9CPF - chains A and E; structure by X-ray diffraction, 1.70 A resolution.

== Chain A ==
Molecule: Induced myeloid leukemia cell differentiation protein Mcl-1
From: synthetic construct
Amino-acid sequence (517 residues; numbered 805 to 1321; the number before each row is that of its first residue):
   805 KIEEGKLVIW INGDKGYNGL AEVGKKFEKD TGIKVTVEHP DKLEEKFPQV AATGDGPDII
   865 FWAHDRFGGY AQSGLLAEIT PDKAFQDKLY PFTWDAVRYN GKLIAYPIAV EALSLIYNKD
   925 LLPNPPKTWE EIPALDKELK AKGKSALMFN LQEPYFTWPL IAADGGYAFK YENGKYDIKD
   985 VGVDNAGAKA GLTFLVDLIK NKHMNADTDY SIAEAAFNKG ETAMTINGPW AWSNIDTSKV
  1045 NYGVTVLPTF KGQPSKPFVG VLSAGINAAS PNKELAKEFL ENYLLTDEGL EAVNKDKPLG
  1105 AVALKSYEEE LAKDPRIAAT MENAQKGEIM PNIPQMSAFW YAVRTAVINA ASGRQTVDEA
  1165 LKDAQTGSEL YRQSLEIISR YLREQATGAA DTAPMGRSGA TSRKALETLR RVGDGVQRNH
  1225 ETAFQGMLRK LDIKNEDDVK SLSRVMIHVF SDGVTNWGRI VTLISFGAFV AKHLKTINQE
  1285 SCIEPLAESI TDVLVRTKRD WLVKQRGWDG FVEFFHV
Not modelled in the structure: 805, 1196-1202

== Chain E ==
Molecule: Bcl-2 homologous antagonist/killer
From: Homo sapiens
UniProt: Q16611 (BAK_HUMAN); numbering as in UniProt (aligned over 68-89)
Amino-acid sequence (22 residues; row label = number of the first residue in the row):
    68 SSTMGQAGRQ LAIIGDDINR RY
Differences from the reference sequence: conflict A74 (Val in Q16611)

== How chain A and chain E interact ==
Contacting residue pairs - 45 pairs, chain A then chain E:
  V1216(A) - Y89(E)
  V1220(A) - I85(E)  hydrophobic
  H1224(A) - I81(E)
  H1224(A) - D84(E)
  H1224(A) - I85(E)
  A1227(A) - Q77(E)
  F1228(A) - L78(E)  hydrophobic
  F1228(A) - I81(E)  hydrophobic
  M1231(A) - A74(E)
  M1231(A) - Q77(E)
  M1231(A) - L78(E)  hydrophobic
  M1231(A) - I81(E)  hydrophobic
  K1234(A) - T70(E)
  L1235(A) - T70(E)
  L1235(A) - M71(E)  hydrophobic
  S1245(A) - M71(E)
  R1248(A) - M71(E)
  V1249(A) - M71(E)  hydrophobic
  V1249(A) - G75(E)
  V1249(A) - L78(E)  hydrophobic
  H1252(A) - M71(E)
  H1252(A) - G72(E)
  H1252(A) - G75(E)
  V1253(A) - G75(E)
  V1253(A) - L78(E)  hydrophobic
  V1253(A) - A79(E)
  N1260(A) - G82(E)
  N1260(A) - D83(E)  hydrogen bond
  N1260(A) - N86(E)
  W1261(A) - N86(E)
  G1262(A) - G82(E)
  G1262(A) - I85(E)
  G1262(A) - N86(E)  hydrogen bond (backbone-side chain)
  R1263(A) - A79(E)
  R1263(A) - G82(E)
  R1263(A) - D83(E)  salt bridge
  V1265(A) - I85(E)  hydrophobic
  T1266(A) - L78(E)
  T1266(A) - I81(E)
  T1266(A) - G82(E)
  T1266(A) - I85(E)
  F1270(A) - L78(E)  hydrophobic
  F1318(A) - N86(E)
  F1318(A) - Y89(E)  hydrophobic
  F1319(A) - Y89(E)  hydrophobic
Also at the interface, not in a pair above, chain A (24 interface residues in all): R1215, V1258
Also at the interface, not in a pair above, chain E (16 interface residues in all): R76

== Summary ==
The interface between chain A and chain E involves 24 residues on one side and 16 on the other; the contacts
include 2 hydrogen bonds and 1 salt bridge. Among the polar pairs are R1263(A)-D83(E), N1260(A)-D83(E) and
G1262(A)-N86(E).
Chain A is Induced myeloid leukemia cell differentiation protein Mcl-1 (synthetic construct) and chain E is
Bcl-2 homologous antagonist/killer (Homo sapiens); the structure, Structural basis of BAK sequestration by
MCL-1 and consequences for apoptosis initiation, was determined by X-ray diffraction together with 9CPE, 9CPH
and 9CPN from the same study.
